Entry 8WIB (electron microscopy, 3.50 A resolution); this record covers chains O and A of the 50 polymer chains in the assembly.

Chain O:
Protein: 50S ribosomal protein L15
From: Mycolicibacterium smegmatis MC2 155
Reference sequence: A0QSG8 (A0QSG8_MYCS2); residue numbers follow UniProt; this construct covers 1-147
Chain sequence (147 residues; numbered 1 to 147; the number before each row is that of its first residue):
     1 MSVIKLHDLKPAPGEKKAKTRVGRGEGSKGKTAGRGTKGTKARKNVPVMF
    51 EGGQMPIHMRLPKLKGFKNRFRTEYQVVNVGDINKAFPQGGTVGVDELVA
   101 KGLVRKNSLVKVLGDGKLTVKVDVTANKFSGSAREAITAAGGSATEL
Not modelled in the structure: 1-2

Chain A:
Molecule: 23S rRNA
From: Mycolicibacterium smegmatis MC2 155
Sequence (3119 nucleotides; each row starts with the number of its first residue):
     2 AAGUGUUUAAGGGCGCAUGGUGGAUGCCUUGGCACUGGGAGCCGAUGAAG
    52 GACGUAGGAGGCUGCGAUAAGCCUCGGGGAGCUGUCAACCGAGCGUUGAU
   102 CCGAGGAUGUCCGAAUGGGGAAACCCGGCACGAGUGAUGUCGUGUCACCA
   152 GGCGCUGAAUAUAUAGGCGUCUGGGGGGAACGCGGGGAAGUGAAACAUCU
   202 CAGUACCCGUAGGAAGAGAAAACAAAAUGUGAUUCCGUGAGUAGUGGCGA
   252 GCGAAAGCGGAGGAUGGCUAAACCGUAUGCAUGUGAUACCGGGUAGGGGU
   302 UGUGUGUGCGGGGUUGUGGGACCUAUCUUUCCGGCUCUACCUGGCUGGAG
   352 GGCAGUGAGAAAAUGUUGUGGUUAGCGGAAAUGGCUUGGGAUGGCCUGCC
   402 GUAGACGGUGAGAGCCCGGUACGUGAAAACCCGACGUCUGUCUUGAUGGU
   452 GUUCCCGAGUAGCAGCGGGCCCGUGGAAUCUGCUGUGAAUCUGCCGGGAC
   502 CACCCGGUAAGCCUGAAUACUUCCCAGUGACCGAUAGCGGAUUAGUACCG
   552 UGAGGGAAUGGUGAAAAGUACCCCGGGAGGGGAGUGAAAGAGUACCUGAA
   602 ACCGUGCGCUUACAAUCCGUCAGAGCCCUCGACGUGUCGUGGGGUGAUGG
   652 CGUGCCUUUUGAAGAAUGAGCCUGCGAGUCAGGGACAUGUCGCGAGGUUA
   702 ACCCGGGUGGGGUAGCCGCAGCGAAAGCGAGUCUGAAUAGGGCGUAUCCA
   752 CACAAGAGUGUGUGGUGUAGUGGUGUGUUCUGGACCCGAAGCGGAGUGAU
   802 CUACCCAUGGCCAGGGUGAAGCGCGGGUAAGACCGCGUGGAGGCCCGAAC
   852 CCACUUAGGUUGAAGACUGAGGGGAUGAGCUGUGGGUAGGGGUGAAAGGC
   902 CAAUCAAACUCCGUGAUAGCUGGUUCUCCCCGAAAUGCAUUUAGGUGCAG
   952 CGUCGCAUGUUUCUUGCCGGAGGUAGAGCUACUGGAUGGCCGAUGGGCCC
  1002 CACAGGGUUACUGACGUCAGCCAAACUCCGAAUGCCGGUAAGUCCAAGAG
  1052 UGCGGCAGUGAGACGGCGGGGGAUAAGCUCCGUGCGUCGAGAGGGAAACA
  1102 GCCCAGAUCGCCGGCUAAGGCCCCUAAGCGUGUGCUAAGUGGAAAAGGAU
  1152 GUGCAGUCGCGAAGACAACCAGGAGGUUGGCUUAGAAGCAGCCACCCUUG
  1202 AAAGAGUGCGUAAUAGCUCACUGGUCAAGUGAUUGUGCGCCGAUAAUGUA
  1252 GCGGGGCUCAAGCACACCGCCGAAGCCGCGGCAGCCAACGUGUUGGCUGG
  1302 GUAGGGGAGCGUCCUGCAUCCGGUGAAGCCGCCGAGUGAUCGAGUGGUGG
  1352 AGGGUGUGGGAGUGAGAAUGCAGGCAUGAGUAGCGAUUAGGCAAGUGAGA
  1402 ACCUUGCCCGCCGAAAGACCAAGGGUUCCUGGGCCAGGCCAGUCCGCCCA
  1452 GGGUGAGUCGGGACCUAAGGCGAGGCCGACAGGCGUAGUCGAUGGACAAC
  1502 GGGUUGAUAUUCCCGUACCCGUGUAUGUGCGUCCAUGAUGAAUCAGCGGU
  1552 ACUAACCAUCCAAAACCACCGUGACCGCACCUUUCGGGGUGUGGCGUUGG
  1602 UGGGGCUGCAUGGGACCUUCGUUGGUAGUAGUCAAGCGAUGGGGUGACGC
  1652 AGGAAGGUAGCCGUACCGGUCAGUGGUAAUACCGGGGUAAGCCUGUAGGG
  1702 AGUCAGAUAGGUAAAUCCGUCUGGCAUAUAUCCUGAGAGGUGAUGCAUAG
  1752 CCGAGUGAGGCGAAUUCGGUGAUCCUAUGCUGCCGAGAAAAGCCUCUAGC
  1802 GAGGACAUACACGGCCCGUACCCCAAACCAACACAGGUGGUCAGGUAGAG
  1852 AAUACUAAGGCGUACGAGUGAACUAUGGUUAAGGAACUCGGCAAAAUGCC
  1902 CCCGUAACUUCGGGAGAAGGGGGACCCACAUGGCGUGUAAGCCUUUACGG
  1952 CCCAAGCGUGAGUGGGUGGCACAAACCAGUGAGAAGCGACUGUUUACUAA
  2002 AAACACAGGUCCGUGCGAAGUCGCAAGACGAUGUAUACGGACUGACGCCU
  2052 GCCCGGUGCUGGAAGGUUAAGAGGACCCGUUAACUCCCUUUGGGGGUGAA
  2102 GCGGAGAAUUUAAGCCCCAGUAAACGGCGGUGGUAACUAUAACCAUCCUA
  2152 AGGUAGCGAAAUUCCUUGUCGGGUAAGUUCCGACCUGCACGAAUGGCGUA
  2202 ACGACUUCUCAACUGUCUCAACCAUAGACUCGGCGAAAUUGCACUACGAG
  2252 UAAAGAUGCUCGUUACGCGCGGCAGGACGAAAAGACCCCGGGACCUUCAC
  2302 UACAACUUGGUAUUGGUGCUCGAUACGGUUUGUGUAGGAUAGGUGGGAGA
  2352 CUGUGAAGCUCACACGCCAGUGUGGGUGGAGUCGUUGUUGAAAUACCACU
  2402 CUGAUCGUAUUGGGCCUCUAACCUCGGACCGUAUAUCCGGUUCAGGGACA
  2452 GUGCCUGGUGGGUAGUUUAACUGGGGCGGUUGCCUCCUAAAAUGUAACGG
  2502 AGGCGCCCAAAGGUUCCCUCAACCUGGACGGCAAUCAGGUGUUGAGUGUA
  2552 AGUGCACAAGGGAGCUUGACUGCGAGACGGACAUGUCGAGCAGGGACGAA
  2602 AGUCGGGACUAGUGAUCCGGCACCUCUGAGUGGAAGGGGUGUCGCUCAAC
  2652 GGAUAAAAGGUACCCCGGGGAUAACAGGCUGAUCUUCCCCAAGAGUCCAU
  2702 AUCGACGGGAUGGUUUGGCACCUCGAUGUCGGCUCGUCGCAUCCUGGGGC
  2752 UGGAGCAGGUCCCAAGGGUUGGGCUGUUCGCCCAUUAAAGCGGCACGCGA
  2802 GCUGGGUUUAGAACGUCGUGAGACAGUUCGGUCUCUAUCCGCCGCGCGCG
  2852 UCAGAAGCUUGAGGAAACCUGUCCCUAGUACGAGAGGACCGGGACGGACG
  2902 AACCUCUGGUAUACCAGUUGUCCCACCAGGGGCACGGCUGGAUAGCCACG
  2952 UUCGGACAGGAUAACCGCUGAAAGCAUCUAAGCGGGAAACCUCUUCCAAG
  3002 ACCAGGCUUCUCACCCUCUAGGAGGGAUAAGGCCCCCCGCAGACCACGGG
  3052 AUUGAUAGACCAGACCUGGAAGCCUAGUAAUAGGUGCAGGGAACUGGCAC
  3102 UAACCGGCCGAAAACUUAC
Not modelled in the structure: 1171-1220, 1562-1605, 2697-2699

How chain O and chain A interact:
Residue-residue contacts (151):
  Leu-6(O) / G1317(A)  hydrogen bond to the base
  Leu-6(O) / C1318(A)  sugar contact
  His-7(O) / C1318(A)  sugar contact
  His-7(O) / A1319(A)  hydrogen bond to the sugar
  His-7(O) / G1357(A)  base contact
  His-7(O) / U1358(A)  hydrogen bond to the sugar
  Lys-10(O) / U1358(A)  phosphate contact
  Lys-10(O) / G1359(A)  phosphate contact
  Ala-12(O) / U691(A)  phosphate contact
  Pro-13(O) / U691(A)  sugar contact
  Gly-14(O) / G690(A)  hydrogen bond to the sugar
  Glu-15(O) / G690(A)  hydrogen bond to the base
  Glu-15(O) / U691(A)  hydrogen bond to the sugar
  Lys-16(O) / G1360(A)  salt bridge to the phosphate
  Lys-17(O) / G776(A)  hydrogen bond to the sugar
  Lys-17(O) / U777(A)  sugar contact
  Lys-17(O) / G1308(A)  salt bridge to the phosphate
  Lys-19(O) / U680(A)  phosphate contact
  Lys-19(O) / G778(A)  phosphate contact
  Thr-20(O) / G778(A)  hydrogen bond to the phosphate
  Arg-21(O) / C927(A)  base contact
  Arg-21(O) / U1364(A)  hydrogen bond to the base
  Arg-21(O) / G1365(A)  salt bridge to the phosphate
  Val-22(O) / G679(A)  sugar contact
  Gly-23(O) / U925(A)  hydrogen bond to the sugar
  Gly-23(O) / U926(A)  phosphate contact
  Arg-24(O) / G679(A)  salt bridge to the phosphate
  Arg-24(O) / U926(A)  hydrogen bond to the base
  Arg-24(O) / C927(A)  sugar contact
  Arg-24(O) / U928(A)  phosphate contact
  Arg-24(O) / G1365(A)  salt bridge to the phosphate
  Gly-25(O) / U926(A)  hydrogen bond to the phosphate
  Gly-25(O) / C927(A)  phosphate contact
  Gly-25(O) / U928(A)  phosphate contact
  Glu-26(O) / U928(A)  phosphate contact
  Gly-27(O) / U928(A)  hydrogen bond to the phosphate
  Gly-27(O) / C929(A)  base contact
  Ser-28(O) / U928(A)  base contact
  Lys-29(O) / G1306(A)  salt bridge to the phosphate
  Lys-29(O) / G1307(A)  salt bridge to the phosphate
  Gly-30(O) / U926(A)  phosphate contact
  Lys-31(O) / U658(A)  salt bridge to the phosphate
  Lys-31(O) / U659(A)  salt bridge to the phosphate
  Lys-31(O) / U925(A)  hydrogen bond to the base
  Lys-31(O) / U926(A)  hydrogen bond to the phosphate
  Thr-32(O) / G679(A)  base contact
  Thr-32(O) / G1305(A)  phosphate contact
  Ala-33(O) / G679(A)  base contact
  Gly-34(O) / A1058(A)  phosphate contact
  Gly-34(O) / G1059(A)  sugar contact
  Gly-34(O) / G1305(A)  hydrogen bond to the phosphate
  Arg-35(O) / G679(A)  hydrogen bond to the base
  Arg-35(O) / C786(A)  salt bridge to the phosphate
  Arg-35(O) / G1059(A)  sugar contact
  Arg-35(O) / G1305(A)  phosphate contact
  Gly-36(O) / G1059(A)  phosphate contact
  Gly-36(O) / U1060(A)  phosphate contact
  Gly-36(O) / A1304(A)  sugar contact
  Gly-36(O) / G1305(A)  phosphate contact
  Thr-37(O) / U660(A)  phosphate contact
  Thr-37(O) / U1060(A)  hydrogen bond to the phosphate
  Lys-38(O) / U659(A)  phosphate contact
  Lys-38(O) / U660(A)  phosphate contact
  Lys-38(O) / U922(A)  salt bridge to the phosphate
  Lys-38(O) / G923(A)  salt bridge to the phosphate
  Gly-39(O) / C921(A)  phosphate contact
  Thr-40(O) / G920(A)  hydrogen bond to the sugar
  Thr-40(O) / C921(A)  phosphate contact
  Thr-40(O) / G946(A)  hydrogen bond to the sugar
  Thr-40(O) / U947(A)  hydrogen bond to the phosphate
  Lys-41(O) / U947(A)  phosphate contact
  Lys-41(O) / G948(A)  salt bridge to the phosphate
  Lys-41(O) / G1059(A)  salt bridge to the phosphate
  Ala-42(O) / C786(A)  hydrogen bond to the base
  Arg-43(O) / C786(A)  base contact
  Arg-43(O) / C787(A)  base contact
  Arg-43(O) / U922(A)  base contact
  Arg-43(O) / G923(A)  hydrogen bond to the base
  Lys-44(O) / A919(A)  salt bridge to the phosphate
  Lys-44(O) / G920(A)  salt bridge to the phosphate
  Asn-45(O) / U780(A)  phosphate contact
  Asn-45(O) / C781(A)  hydrogen bond to the phosphate
  Phe-50(O) / A195(A)  base contact
  Phe-50(O) / U947(A)  sugar contact
  Glu-51(O) / G948(A)  sugar contact
  Gly-52(O) / U941(A)  hydrogen bond to the sugar
  Gly-52(O) / G946(A)  hydrogen bond to the base
  Gly-52(O) / U947(A)  base contact
  Gly-53(O) / U941(A)  sugar contact
  Gln-54(O) / A940(A)  hydrogen bond to the sugar
  Gln-54(O) / U941(A)  sugar contact
  Gln-54(O) / A2582(A)  base contact
  Gln-54(O) / G2652(A)  base contact
  Met-55(O) / A2616(A)  base contact
  Met-55(O) / G2652(A)  sugar contact
  His-58(O) / A251(A)  salt bridge to the phosphate
  Met-59(O) / G250(A)  phosphate contact
  Met-59(O) / U2617(A)  hydrogen bond to the sugar
  Arg-60(O) / C2583(A)  hydrogen bond to the base
  Arg-60(O) / A2584(A)  sugar contact
  Arg-60(O) / A2616(A)  hydrogen bond to the sugar
  Arg-60(O) / U2617(A)  sugar contact
  Arg-60(O) / G2652(A)  base contact
  Leu-61(O) / U2617(A)  phosphate contact
  Pro-62(O) / U2617(A)  phosphate contact
  Pro-62(O) / C2618(A)  phosphate contact
  Lys-63(O) / C249(A)  hydrogen bond to the base
  Lys-63(O) / C2618(A)  hydrogen bond to the phosphate
  Lys-63(O) / C2619(A)  salt bridge to the phosphate
  Lys-65(O) / A725(A)  salt bridge to the phosphate
  Lys-65(O) / G2640(A)  phosphate contact
  Lys-65(O) / U2641(A)  salt bridge to the phosphate
  Gly-66(O) / A725(A)  sugar contact
  Gly-66(O) / G2639(A)  phosphate contact
  Phe-67(O) / A725(A)  hydrogen bond to the sugar
  Phe-67(O) / A726(A)  sugar contact
  Phe-67(O) / U2628(A)  sugar contact
  Phe-67(O) / G2638(A)  base contact
  Phe-67(O) / G2639(A)  sugar contact
  Lys-68(O) / A244(A)  phosphate contact
  Lys-68(O) / G245(A)  phosphate contact
  Asn-69(O) / A727(A)  phosphate contact
  Asn-69(O) / U2628(A)  phosphate contact
  Arg-70(O) / A244(A)  sugar contact
  Arg-70(O) / A2630(A)  hydrogen bond to the base
  Phe-71(O) / A2630(A)  sugar contact
  Arg-72(O) / G724(A)  base contact
  Arg-72(O) / A727(A)  salt bridge to the phosphate
  Arg-72(O) / G728(A)  hydrogen bond to the base
  Gln-76(O) / C720(A)  hydrogen bond to the base
  Val-77(O) / G730(A)  base contact
  Asn-79(O) / A721(A)  hydrogen bond to the base
  Lys-101(O) / G697(A)  phosphate contact
  Gly-102(O) / G697(A)  phosphate contact
  Leu-103(O) / C720(A)  base contact
  Arg-105(O) / C718(A)  base contact
  Arg-105(O) / G719(A)  hydrogen bond to the base
  Arg-105(O) / C720(A)  base contact
  Lys-106(O) / U714(A)  hydrogen bond to the sugar
  Lys-111(O) / G730(A)  hydrogen bond to the base
  Leu-113(O) / A721(A)  base contact
  Leu-113(O) / G730(A)  base contact
  Leu-113(O) / A731(A)  phosphate contact
  Gly-114(O) / A731(A)  hydrogen bond to the phosphate
  Asp-115(O) / A721(A)  base contact
  Asp-115(O) / A731(A)  base contact
  Lys-117(O) / G765(A)  salt bridge to the phosphate
  Ser-130(O) / G730(A)  phosphate contact
  Ser-130(O) / A731(A)  hydrogen bond to the phosphate
  Gly-131(O) / G730(A)  hydrogen bond to the phosphate
  Ser-132(O) / A731(A)  hydrogen bond to the phosphate
Also at the interface, not in a pair above, chain O (79 interface residues in all): Leu-9, Pro-11, Ala-18, Val-46, Val-48, Met-49, Ile-57
Also at the interface, not in a pair above, chain A (93 interface residues in all): G252, C681, C692, A696, A715, G716, C723, C729, G924, G1061, C2627, G2629, G2653

Summary:
Chain O and chain A form an interface of 79 and 93 residues respectively, with 44 hydrogen bonds and 22 salt
bridges. Among the polar pairs are Leu-6(O)/G1317(A), Glu-15(O)/G690(A) and Arg-21(O)/U1364(A).
Here chain O is 50S ribosomal protein L15 and chain A is 23S rRNA, both from Mycolicibacterium smegmatis MC2
155. Entry 8WIB (Cryo- EM structure of Mycobacterium smegmatis 70S ribosome, E- tRNA and RafH) was determined
by electron microscopy, deposited together with 8WHX, 8WHY, 8WI7, 8WI8, 8WI9, 8WIC, 8WID and 8WIF.
